Entry 7A23 (electron microscopy, 3.70 A resolution); this record covers chains J and H of the 45 polymer chains in the assembly.

== Chain J ==
Name: Nad3m
Organism: Brassica oleracea
Chain sequence (119 residues; numbered 1 to 119; the number before each row is that of its first residue):
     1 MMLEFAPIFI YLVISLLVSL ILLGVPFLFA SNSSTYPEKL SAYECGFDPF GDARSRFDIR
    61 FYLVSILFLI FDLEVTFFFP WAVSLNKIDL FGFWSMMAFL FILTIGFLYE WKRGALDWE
Not modelled in the structure: 1, 35-54, 118-119

== Chain H ==
Name: Nad1m
Organism: Brassica oleracea
Chain sequence (325 residues; row label = number of the first residue in the row):
     1 MYIAVPAEIL GIILPLLLGV AFLVLAERKV MAFVQRRKGP DVVGSFGLLQ PLADGLKLIL
    61 KEPISPSSAN FFLFRMAPVA TFMLSLVAWA VVPFDYGMVL SDLNIGLLYL FAISSLGVYG
   121 IIIAGWSSNS KYAFLGALRS AAQMVSYEVS IGLILITVLI CVGSCNLSEI VMAQKQIWFG
   181 IPLFPVLVMF FISCLAETNR APFDLPEAEA ELVAGYNVEY SSMGFALFFL GEYANMILMS
   241 GLCTLFFLGG WLPILDLPIF KKIPGSIWFS IKVLFFLFLY IWVRAAFPRY RYDQLMGLGW
   301 KVFLPLSLAW VVSVSGLLVT FQWLP
Not modelled in the structure: 1-6, 325
Residues lining bound ligands:
  - phosphatidylethanolamine (PEV; (1S)-2-{[(2-aminoethoxy)(hydroxy)phosphoryl]oxy}-1-[(palmitoyloxy)methyl]ethyl stearate): Phe184, Pro185, Val188, Met189, Phe191, Ile192, Pro202, Phe203, Val283, Phe287, Tyr290, Leu298, Val302, Phe303, Leu306, Trp310
  - ubiquinone-10 (U10): Leu17, Ala21, Val24, Arg28, Pro51, Leu52, Asp54, Gly55, Leu56, Leu58, Ile59, Glu207, Leu212, Phe225, Ala226, Phe229, Leu230, Tyr233, Arg284

== Chain J / chain H interface ==
Residue-residue contacts (84):
  Glu4(J) - Ser101(H)
  Glu4(J) - Asp102(H)
  Glu4(J) - Leu103(H)
  Glu4(J) - Asn104(H)
  Phe5(J) - Leu103(H)  hydrophobic
  Phe5(J) - Ile105(H)  hydrophobic
  Pro7(J) - Leu100(H)
  Pro7(J) - Ser101(H)
  Ile8(J) - Ala90(H)  hydrophobic
  Ile8(J) - Ser101(H)
  Ile8(J) - Leu103(H)  hydrophobic
  Ile8(J) - Tyr109(H)  hydrophobic
  Ile10(J) - Ile9(H)  hydrophobic
  Tyr11(J) - Ile9(H)  hydrophobic
  Tyr11(J) - Ile12(H)
  Tyr11(J) - Ile13(H)
  Tyr11(J) - Leu86(H)  hydrogen bond (side chain-backbone)
  Tyr11(J) - Val87(H)  hydrophobic
  Tyr11(J) - Leu100(H)  hydrophobic
  Leu12(J) - Met83(H)
  Leu12(J) - Val87(H)  hydrophobic
  Ile14(J) - Ile9(H)  hydrophobic
  Ser15(J) - Ile13(H)
  Ser15(J) - Met83(H)
  Val18(J) - Ile13(H)  hydrophobic
  Ser19(J) - Val79(H)
  Leu22(J) - Phe82(H)  hydrophobic
  Leu22(J) - Met223(H)
  Leu23(J) - Arg75(H)
  Leu23(J) - Met76(H)  hydrophobic
  Val25(J) - Ile59(H)  hydrophobic
  Pro26(J) - Met223(H)  hydrophobic
  Phe29(J) - Ile59(H)  hydrophobic
  Ala30(J) - Leu60(H)
  Ala30(J) - Glu62(H)
  Ser31(J) - Glu62(H)
  Ser34(J) - Glu62(H)
  Ser55(J) - Lys131(H)
  Asp58(J) - Leu135(H)
  Phe61(J) - Leu135(H)  hydrophobic
  Phe61(J) - Leu138(H)  hydrophobic
  Phe61(J) - Arg139(H)
  Phe61(J) - Tyr292(H)
  Val64(J) - Ala142(H)  hydrophobic
  Phe68(J) - Val145(H)
  Phe68(J) - Val149(H)  hydrophobic
  Phe68(J) - Trp300(H)
  Phe71(J) - Val149(H)  hydrophobic
  Phe71(J) - Leu304(H)  hydrophobic
  Asp72(J) - Phe111(H)
  Val75(J) - Leu153(H)  hydrophobic
  Phe78(J) - Leu153(H)  hydrophobic
  Phe78(J) - Ile156(H)  hydrophobic
  Phe78(J) - Val311(H)  hydrophobic
  Phe79(J) - Leu107(H)  hydrophobic
  Phe79(J) - Leu108(H)  hydrophobic
  Phe79(J) - Ile156(H)  hydrophobic
  Phe79(J) - Leu159(H)  hydrophobic
  Trp81(J) - Ile160(H)  hydrophobic
  Trp81(J) - Val311(H)  hydrophobic
  Trp81(J) - Ser315(H)
  Ala82(J) - Ile156(H)  hydrophobic
  Ala82(J) - Leu159(H)  hydrophobic
  Ala82(J) - Ile160(H)  hydrophobic
  Val83(J) - Leu159(H)  hydrophobic
  Val83(J) - Gly163(H)
  Val83(J) - Cys165(H)  hydrophobic
  Leu85(J) - Leu324(H)
  Asn86(J) - Leu324(H)
  Leu90(J) - Val319(H)  hydrophobic
  Phe93(J) - Ser315(H)
  Phe93(J) - Gly316(H)
  Met97(J) - Val312(H)  hydrophobic
  Leu100(J) - Leu308(H)  hydrophobic
  Leu100(J) - Val312(H)  hydrophobic
  Leu103(J) - Leu308(H)  hydrophobic
  Phe107(J) - Trp300(H)
  Phe107(J) - Leu304(H)  hydrophobic
  Phe107(J) - Pro305(H)  hydrophobic
  Trp111(J) - Lys301(H)
  Trp111(J) - Pro305(H)  hydrophobic
  Leu116(J) - Trp300(H)  hydrophobic
  Leu116(J) - Lys301(H)  hydrogen bond (backbone-side chain)
  Asp117(J) - Lys301(H)  salt bridge
Interface residues without a listed pair, chain J (47 interface residues in all): Leu20, Ser33, Leu67, Thr104
Interface residues without a listed pair, chain H (62 interface residues in all): Ala7, Leu10, Leu17, Lys61, Trp89, Ser115, Gly152, Ser164, Ser222, Leu227, Met296, Gly297

== In short ==
47 residues of chain J face 62 of chain H across their interface, with 2 hydrogen bonds and 1 salt bridge.
Among the polar pairs are Asp117(J)-Lys301(H), Tyr11(J)-Leu86(H) and Leu116(J)-Lys301(H). Bound to chain H:
ubiquinone-10 and phosphatidylethanolamine.
Here chain J is Nad3m and chain H is Nad1m, both from Brassica oleracea. Entry 7A23 (Plant mitochondrial
respiratory complex I) was determined by electron microscopy together with 7A24 from the same study.
